PDB entry 7EDO | X-ray diffraction, 2.70 A resolution | chains A and C of the 3 polymer chains in the assembly

[Chain A]
Protein: MHC class I antigen
From: Trichosurus vulpecula
UniProt: Q95IT0 (Q95IT0_TRIVU); residues -20 to 341 here correspond to UniProt positions 1-362 (UniProt number = residue number + 21)
Chain sequence (362 residues; row label = number of the first residue in the row; numbers below 1 keep their minus sign (Met-20 is residue -20)):
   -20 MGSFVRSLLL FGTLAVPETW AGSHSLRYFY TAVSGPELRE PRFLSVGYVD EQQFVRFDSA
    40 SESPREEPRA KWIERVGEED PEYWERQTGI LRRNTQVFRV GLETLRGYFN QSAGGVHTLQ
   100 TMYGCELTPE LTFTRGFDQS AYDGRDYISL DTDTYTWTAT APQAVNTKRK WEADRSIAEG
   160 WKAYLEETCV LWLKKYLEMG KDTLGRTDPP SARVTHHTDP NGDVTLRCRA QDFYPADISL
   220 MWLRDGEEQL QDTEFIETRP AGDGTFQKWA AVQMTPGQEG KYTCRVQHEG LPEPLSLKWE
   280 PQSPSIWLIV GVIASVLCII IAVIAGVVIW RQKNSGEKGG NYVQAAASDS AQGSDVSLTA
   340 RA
Unresolved in the structure: -20 to 0, 279-341
Cystine bridges: Cys104-Cys168, Cys207-Cys263

[Chain C]
Protein: Cys-asn-val-thr-leu-asn-tyr-pro
Chain sequence (8 residues; each row starts with the number of its first residue):
     1 CNVTLNYP

[Interface between chain A and chain C]
Contacting residue pairs (37):
  Tyr7(A) - Cys1(C)  hydrogen bond (side chain-backbone)
  Tyr7(A) - Asn2(C)
  Tyr9(A) - Asn2(C)  hydrogen bond
  Tyr9(A) - Val3(C)
  Tyr9(A) - Leu5(C)  hydrophobic
  Glu45(A) - Asn2(C)  hydrogen bond
  Gln66(A) - Asn2(C)  hydrogen bond (side chain-backbone)
  Ile69(A) - Asn2(C)
  Ile69(A) - Val3(C)
  Ile69(A) - Thr4(C)
  Leu70(A) - Asn2(C)
  Asn73(A) - Val3(C)  hydrogen bond (side chain-backbone)
  Asn73(A) - Thr4(C)
  Asn73(A) - Leu5(C)  hydrogen bond (side chain-backbone)
  Val76(A) - Leu5(C)
  Val76(A) - Asn6(C)
  Val76(A) - Tyr7(C)  hydrophobic
  Phe77(A) - Leu5(C)  hydrophobic
  Val79(A) - Tyr7(C)  hydrophobic
  Gly80(A) - Pro8(C)
  Thr83(A) - Pro8(C)
  Leu84(A) - Pro8(C)  hydrophobic
  Tyr87(A) - Pro8(C)  hydrogen bond (side chain-backbone)
  Tyr102(A) - Asn2(C)
  Tyr102(A) - Val3(C)  hydrogen bond (side chain-backbone)
  Thr146(A) - Pro8(C)  hydrogen bond (side chain-backbone)
  Lys149(A) - Tyr7(C)
  Lys149(A) - Pro8(C)  hydrogen bond (side chain-backbone)
  Trp150(A) - Asn6(C)
  Trp150(A) - Tyr7(C)  hydrogen bond (side chain-backbone)
  Trp150(A) - Pro8(C)  hydrophobic
  Ile156(A) - Asn6(C)
  Trp160(A) - Leu5(C)  hydrophobic
  Tyr163(A) - Cys1(C)  hydrogen bond (side chain-backbone)
  Tyr163(A) - Val3(C)  hydrophobic
  Trp171(A) - Cys1(C)
  Tyr175(A) - Cys1(C)  hydrogen bond (side chain-backbone)
Also at the interface, not in a pair above, chain A (27 interface residues in all): Leu5, Ser24, Gln75, Thr100

[Overview]
27 residues of chain A face 8 of chain C across their interface; the contacts include 13 hydrogen bonds. Polar
contacts include Tyr7(A)-Cys1(C), Tyr9(A)-Asn2(C) and Glu45(A)-Asn2(C).
Here chain A is MHC class I antigen (Trichosurus vulpecula) and chain C is Cys-asn-val-thr-leu-asn-tyr-pro.
Entry 7EDO (First insight into marsupial MHC I peptide presentation: immune features of lower mammals
paralleled with bats) was determined by X-ray diffraction.
